5R49 - chains C and E of the 5 polymer chains in the assembly; structure by X-ray diffraction, 1.05 A resolution.

== Chain C ==
Name: gamma-chymotrypsin
Organism: Bos taurus
Notes: EC 3.4.21.1
UniProt: P00766 (CTRA_BOVIN); residues 149-245 here = UniProt positions 149-245
Amino-acid sequence (97 residues; each row starts with the number of its first residue):
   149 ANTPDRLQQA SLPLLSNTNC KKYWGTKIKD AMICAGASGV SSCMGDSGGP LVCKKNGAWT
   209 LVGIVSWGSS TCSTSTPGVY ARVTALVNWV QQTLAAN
Swiss-Prot annotation at these positions:
  - active site: Ser195 (Charge relay system)
Cystine bridges: Cys168-Cys182, Cys191-Cys220

== Chain E ==
Name: peptide TPGVY
Organism: Bos taurus
Amino-acid sequence (5 residues; numbered 224 to 228; the number before each row is that of its first residue):
   224 TPGVY

== Interface between chain C and chain E ==
Residue-residue contacts - 25 pairs, chain C then chain E:
  Trp172(C) with Thr224(E); Pro225(E), hydrophobic
  Ser189(C) with Tyr228(E)
  Ser190(C) with Tyr228(E), hydrogen bond (backbone-side chain)
  Cys191(C) with Tyr228(E)
  Met192(C) with Val227(E); Tyr228(E)
  Gly193(C) with Tyr228(E), hydrogen bond (backbone-backbone)
  Ser195(C) with Tyr228(E), hydrogen bond (side chain-backbone)
  Ser214(C) with Val227(E); Tyr228(E)
  Trp215(C) with Gly226(E); Val227(E), hydrophobic; Tyr228(E)
  Gly216(C) with Pro225(E); Gly226(E), hydrogen bond (backbone-backbone); Val227(E); Tyr228(E)
  Ser217(C) with Thr224(E); Gly226(E); Tyr228(E), hydrogen bond (backbone-side chain)
  Ser218(C) with Thr224(E), hydrogen bond (backbone-backbone); Pro225(E), hydrogen bond (side chain-backbone); Gly226(E)
  Cys220(C) with Tyr228(E), hydrophobic
Other interface residues (no listed pair), chain C (15 interface residues in all): Lys175, Val213

== Summary ==
15 residues of chain C face 5 of chain E across their interface; the contacts include 7 hydrogen bonds. Polar
pairs include Ser190(C)-Tyr228(E), Gly193(C)-Tyr228(E) and Ser195(C)-Tyr228(E). Curated annotation (UniProt)
lists active-site residue Ser195(C) on chain C.
Chain C is gamma-chymotrypsin and chain E is peptide TPGVY, both from Bos taurus; the structure, Crystal
Structure of gamma-Chymotrypsin at pH 5.6, cryo temperature, was determined by X-ray diffraction.
